Entry 3CC7 (X-ray diffraction, 2.70 A resolution); this record covers chains 1 and 0 of the 31 polymer chains in the assembly.

Chain 1:
Molecule: 50S ribosomal protein L37e
Organism: Haloarcula marismortui
UniProt: P32410 (RL37_HALMA); residues 0-56 here correspond to UniProt positions 1-57 (UniProt number = residue number + 1)
Sequence (57 residues; each row starts with the number of its first residue; numbering starts at 0):
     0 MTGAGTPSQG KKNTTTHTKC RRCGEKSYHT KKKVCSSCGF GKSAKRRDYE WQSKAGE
Not modelled in the structure: 0
Bound ions: Sr2+ site 1: Lys10, Asn12 (shared with U862(0) of chain 0); Cd2+: Cys19, Cys22, Cys34, Cys37; Sr2+ site 2: Gly40 (shared with U1463(0) of chain 0); Sr2+ site 3 near Asp47 (its only coordinating residue here)

Chain 0:
Molecule: 23S ribosomal RNA
Organism: Haloarcula marismortui
Notes: engineered mutation(s): G2099A, C2487U
Sequence (2923 nucleotides; row label = number of the first residue in the row):
     1 GUUGGCUACU AUGCCAGCUG GUGGAUUGCU CGGCUCAGGC GCUGAUGAAG GACGUGCCAA
    61 GCUGCGAUAA GCUGUGGGGA GCCGCACGGA GGCGAAGAAC CACAGAUUUC CGAAUGAGAA
   121 UCUCUCUAAC AAUUGCUUCG CGCAAUGAGG AACCCCGAGA ACUGAAACAU CUCAGUAUCG
   181 GGAGGAACAG AAAACGCAAC GUGAUGUCGU UAGUAACCGC GAGUGAACGC GAUACAGCCC
   241 AAACCGAAGC CCUCACGGGC AAUGUGGUGU CAGGGCUACC UCUCAUCAGC CGACCGUCUU
   301 CACGAAGUCU CUUGGAAUAG AGCGUGAUAC AGGGUGACAA CCCCGUACUG AAGACCAGUA
   361 CGCUGUGCGG UAGUGCCAGA GUAGCGGGGG UUGGAUAUCC CUCGCGAAUA ACGCAGGCAU
   421 CGACUGCGAA GGCUAAACAC AACCUGAGAC CGAUAGUGAA CAAGUAGUGU GAACGAACGC
   481 UGCAAAGUAC CCUCAGAAGG GAGGCGAAAU AGAGCAUGAA AUCAGUUGGC GAUCGAGCGA
   541 CAGGGCAUAC AAGGUCCCUU GACGAAUGAC CGAGACGCGA GUCUCCAGUA AGACUCACGG
   601 GAAGCCGAUG UUCUGUCGUA CGUUUUGAAA AACGAGCCAG GGAGUGUGUC UGUAUGGCAA
   661 GUCUAACCGG AGUAUCCGGG GAGGCACAGG GAAACCGACA UGGCCGCAGG GCUUUGCCCG
   721 AGGGCCGCCG UCUUCAAGGG CGGGGAGCCA UGUGGACACG ACCCGAAUCC GGACGAUCUA
   781 CGCAUGGACA AGAUGAAGCG UGCCGAAAGG CACGUGGAAG UCUGUUAGAG UUGGUGUCCU
   841 ACAAUACCCU CUCGUGAUCU AUGUGUAGGG GUGAAAGGCC CAUCGAGUCC GGCAACAGCU
   901 GGUUCCAAUC GAAACAUGUC GAAGCAUGAC CUCCGCCGAG GUAGUCUGUG AGGUAGAGCG
   961 ACCGAUUGGU GUGUCCGCCU CCGAGAGGAG UCGGCACACC UGUCAAACUC CAAACUUACA
  1021 GACGCUGUUU GACGCGGGGA UUCCGGUGCG CGGGGUAAGC CUGUGUACCA GGAGGGGAAC
  1081 AACCCAGAGA UAGGUUAAGG UCCCCAAGUG UGGAUUAAGU GUAAUCCUCU GAAGGUGGUC
  1141 UCGAGCCCUA GACAGCCGGG AGGUGAGCUU AGAAGCAGCU ACCCUCUAAG AAAAGCGUAA
  1201 CAGCUUACCG GCCGAGGUUU GAGGCGCCCA AAAUGAUCGG GACUCAAAUC CACCACCGAG
  1261 ACCUGUCCGU ACCACUCAUA CUGGUAAUCG AGUAGAUUGG CGCUCUAAUU GGAUGGAAGC
  1321 AGGGGCGAGA GCUCCUGUGG ACCGAUUAGU GACGAAAAUC CUGGCCAUAG UAGCAGCGAU
  1381 AGUCGGGUGA GAACCCCGAC GGCCUAAUGG AUAAGGGUUC CUCAGCACUG CUGAUCAGCU
  1441 GAGGGUUAGC CGGUCCUAAG UCUCACCGCA ACUCGACUGA GACGAAAUGG GAAACAGGUU
  1501 AAUAUUCCUG UGCCAUCAUG CAGUGAAAGU UGACGCCCUG GGGUCGAUCA CGCCGGGCAU
  1561 UCGCCCGGUC GAACCGUCCA ACUCCGUGGA AGCCGUAAUG GCAGGAAGCG GACGAACGGC
  1621 GGCAUAGGGA AACGUGAUUC AACCUGGGGC CCAUGAAAAG ACGAGCAUGA UGUCCGUACC
  1681 GAGAACCGAC ACAGGUGUCC AUGGCGGCGA AAGCCAAGGC CUGUCGGGAG CAACCAACGU
  1741 UAGGGAAUUC GGCAAGUUAG UCCCGUACCU UCGGAAGAAG GGAUGCCUGC UCCGGAACGG
  1801 AGCAGGUCGC AGUGACUCGG AAGCUCGGAC UGUCUAGUAA CAACAUAGGU GACCGCAAAU
  1861 CCGCAAGGAC UCGUACGGUC ACUGAAUCCU GCCCAGUGCA GGUAUCUGAA CACCUCGUAC
  1921 AAGAGGACGA AGGACCUGUC AACGGCGGGG GUAACUAUGA CCCUCUUAAG GUAGCGUAGU
  1981 ACCUUGCCGC AUCAGUAGCG GCUUGCAUGA AUGGAUUAAC CAGAGCUUCA CUGUCCCAAC
  2041 GUUGGGCCCG GUGAACUGUA CAUUCCAGUG CGGAGUCUGG AGACACCCAG GGGGAAGCAA
  2101 AGACCCUAUG GAGCUUUACU GCAGGCUGUC GCUGAGACGU GGUCGCCGAU GUGCAGCAUA
  2161 GGUAGGAGUC GUUACAGAGG UACCCGCGCU AGCGGGCCAC CCAGACAACA GUGAAAUACU
  2221 ACCCGUCGGU GACUGCGACU CUCACUCCGG GAGGAGGACA CCGAUAGCCG GGCAGUUUGA
  2281 CUGGGGCGGU ACGCGCUCGA AAAGAUAUCG AGCGCGCCCU AUGGUCAUCU CAGCCGGGAC
  2341 AGAGACCCGG CGAAGAGUGC AAGAGCAAAA GAUGACUUGA CAGUGUUCUU CCCAACGAGG
  2401 AACGCUGACG CGAAAGCGUG GUCUAGCGAA CCAAUUAGCC UGCUUGAUGC GGGCAAUUGA
  2461 UGACAGAAAA GCUACCCUAG GGAUAAUAGA GUCGUCACUC GCAAGAGCAC AUAUCGACCG
  2521 AGUGGCUUGC UACCUCGAUG UCGGUUCCCU CCAUCCUGCC CGUGCAGAAG CGGGCAAGGG
  2581 UGAGGUUGUU CGCCUAUUAA AGGAGGUCGU GAGCUGGGUU UAGACCGUCG UGAGACAGGU
  2641 CGGCUGCUAU CUACUGGGUG UGUAAUGGUG UCUGACAAGA ACGACCGUAU AGUACGAGAG
  2701 GAACUACGGU UGGUGGCCAC UGGUGUACCG GUUGUUCGAG AGAGCACGUG CCGGGUAGCC
  2761 ACGCCACACG GGGUAAGAGC UGAACGCAUC UAAGCUCGAA ACCCACUUGG AAAAGAGACA
  2821 CCGCCGAGGU CCCGCGUACA AGACGCGGUC GAUAGACUCG GGGUGUGCGC GUCGAGGUAA
  2881 CGAGACGUUA AGCCCACGAG CACUAACAGA CCAAAGCCAU CAU
Not modelled in the structure: 1-9, 126-127, 715, 971-998, 1560, 1952-1963, 2137-2236, 2339-2343, 2665-2666, 2915-2923
Modified residues: 1MA (6-hydro-1-methyladenosine-5'-monophosphate) at position 628, OMU (o2'-methyluridine 5'-monophosphate) at position 2587, OMG (o2'-methylguanosine-5'-monophosphate) at position 2588, UR3 (3-methyluridine-5'-monophoshate) at position 2619, PSU (pseudouridine-5'-monophosphate) at position 2621
Bound ions: Mg2+ site 1 near G28 (its only coordinating residue here); Na+ site 1: C40, G41, C443; Na+ site 2: G56, A59, G61; Sr2+ site 1: C85, A86 (shared with 1 residue of chain T); Na+ site 3 near U108 (its only coordinating residue here); Mg2+ site 2 near U115 (its only coordinating residue here); Na+ site 4: C130, U146; Na+ site 5: C141, G142; Sr2+ site 2: G147, A183 (shared with 1 residue of chain M); Mg2+ site 3: C162, U2276; K+ site 1: C162, U163, U172; Mg2+ site 4: A165, A167, C168; 59 more Na+ sites not listed; 69 more Mg2+ sites not listed; 58 more Sr2+ sites not listed; 1 more K+ sites not listed

Chain 1 / chain 0 interface:
Pairs across the interface (119):
  Thr1(1) - A1836(0)  hydrogen bond to the sugar
  Thr1(1) - G1837(0)  hydrogen bond to the phosphate
  Gly2(1) - U845(0)  sugar contact
  Gly2(1) - A1836(0)  sugar contact
  Gly2(1) - G1837(0)  base contact
  Ala3(1) - A882(0)  sugar contact
  Ala3(1) - A1836(0)  hydrogen bond to the sugar
  Ala3(1) - G1837(0)  hydrogen bond to the base
  Gly4(1) - U845(0)  phosphate contact
  Gly4(1) - A882(0)  base contact
  Gly4(1) - G1837(0)  base contact
  Thr5(1) - A843(0)  sugar contact
  Thr5(1) - U845(0)  hydrogen bond to the phosphate
  Thr5(1) - A882(0)  base contact
  Thr5(1) - G1688(0)  sugar contact
  Thr5(1) - G1694(0)  hydrogen bond to the base
  Pro6(1) - A846(0)  phosphate contact
  Pro6(1) - G1694(0)  sugar contact
  Pro6(1) - G1695(0)  hydrogen bond to the sugar
  Ser7(1) - C778(0)  sugar contact
  Ser7(1) - A1836(0)  base contact
  Gln8(1) - C1687(0)  hydrogen bond to the sugar
  Gln8(1) - G1688(0)  sugar contact
  Gly9(1) - C1687(0)  hydrogen bond to the base
  Gly9(1) - G1694(0)  base contact
  Gly9(1) - G1695(0)  hydrogen bond to the base
  Gly9(1) - U1696(0)  sugar contact
  Lys10(1) - U779(0)  salt bridge to the phosphate
  Lys10(1) - G1695(0)  sugar contact
  Lys11(1) - U777(0)  base contact
  Lys11(1) - C778(0)  sugar contact
  Lys11(1) - C881(0)  hydrogen bond to the base
  Lys11(1) - C1687(0)  sugar contact
  Asn12(1) - U777(0)  hydrogen bond to the base
  Asn12(1) - U862(0)  phosphate contact
  Asn12(1) - A1414(0)  hydrogen bond to the sugar
  Asn12(1) - G1415(0)  sugar contact
  Thr13(1) - U777(0)  hydrogen bond to the base
  Thr14(1) - G1415(0)  hydrogen bond to the phosphate
  Thr15(1) - U470(0)  hydrogen bond to the sugar
  Thr15(1) - U777(0)  base contact
  His16(1) - U470(0)  sugar contact
  His16(1) - G471(0)  hydrogen bond to the sugar
  His16(1) - G775(0)  salt bridge to the phosphate
  Thr17(1) - A120(0)  base contact
  Lys18(1) - A52(0)  sugar contact
  Lys18(1) - A120(0)  hydrogen bond to the sugar
  Lys18(1) - U121(0)  base contact
  Cys19(1) - U121(0)  base contact
  Arg20(1) - C111(0)  hydrogen bond to the sugar
  Arg20(1) - G112(0)  salt bridge to the phosphate
  Arg20(1) - A119(0)  base contact
  Arg20(1) - A120(0)  salt bridge to the phosphate
  Arg20(1) - U121(0)  sugar contact
  Arg21(1) - G50(0)  hydrogen bond to the base
  Arg21(1) - G112(0)  phosphate contact
  Arg21(1) - A113(0)  salt bridge to the phosphate
  Cys22(1) - G51(0)  sugar contact
  Gly23(1) - G51(0)  hydrogen bond to the sugar
  Gly23(1) - U121(0)  base contact
  Lys25(1) - U470(0)  phosphate contact
  Lys25(1) - G471(0)  salt bridge to the phosphate
  Ser26(1) - G471(0)  hydrogen bond to the phosphate
  Ser26(1) - A472(0)  hydrogen bond to the phosphate
  Tyr27(1) - A120(0)  hydrogen bond to the phosphate
  His28(1) - G775(0)  salt bridge to the phosphate
  His28(1) - A776(0)  salt bridge to the phosphate
  Thr29(1) - A120(0)  hydrogen bond to the base
  Lys30(1) - G863(0)  salt bridge to the phosphate
  Lys30(1) - U864(0)  salt bridge to the phosphate
  Lys31(1) - A776(0)  salt bridge to the phosphate
  Lys32(1) - A120(0)  salt bridge to the phosphate
  Ser35(1) - G471(0)  hydrogen bond to the sugar
  Ser35(1) - A472(0)  sugar contact
  Ser35(1) - C774(0)  phosphate contact
  Ser35(1) - G775(0)  phosphate contact
  Ser36(1) - A472(0)  phosphate contact
  Phe39(1) - G112(0)  phosphate contact
  Phe39(1) - A113(0)  phosphate contact
  Lys41(1) - U1473(0)  hydrogen bond to the base
  Lys41(1) - C1474(0)  phosphate contact
  Ser42(1) - U1473(0)  sugar contact
  Ala43(1) - A113(0)  phosphate contact
  Ala43(1) - A114(0)  phosphate contact
  Ala43(1) - A148(0)  phosphate contact
  Lys44(1) - A148(0)  salt bridge to the phosphate
  Lys44(1) - G149(0)  phosphate contact
  Lys44(1) - G181(0)  salt bridge to the phosphate
  Lys44(1) - G182(0)  salt bridge to the phosphate
  Lys44(1) - U1473(0)  base contact
  Arg45(1) - G50(0)  sugar contact
  Arg45(1) - G149(0)  hydrogen bond to the phosphate
  Arg46(1) - A472(0)  hydrogen bond to the sugar
  Arg46(1) - A473(0)  salt bridge to the phosphate
  Arg46(1) - A773(0)  hydrogen bond to the sugar
  Arg46(1) - C774(0)  salt bridge to the phosphate
  Tyr48(1) - C179(0)  phosphate contact
  Tyr48(1) - G772(0)  sugar contact
  Tyr48(1) - A773(0)  hydrogen bond to the phosphate
  Glu49(1) - U178(0)  phosphate contact
  Glu49(1) - C179(0)  hydrogen bond to the phosphate
  Trp50(1) - U178(0)  phosphate contact
  Trp50(1) - A472(0)  sugar contact
  Trp50(1) - G771(0)  base contact
  Trp50(1) - G772(0)  hydrogen bond to the sugar
  Trp50(1) - A773(0)  sugar contact
  Trp50(1) - C890(0)  hydrogen bond to the sugar
  Trp50(1) - G891(0)  sugar contact
  Gln51(1) - A473(0)  hydrogen bond to the phosphate
  Ser52(1) - G891(0)  sugar contact
  Lys53(1) - G891(0)  salt bridge to the phosphate
  Lys53(1) - G892(0)  salt bridge to the phosphate
  Lys53(1) - C893(0)  phosphate contact
  Lys53(1) - A894(0)  salt bridge to the phosphate
  Ala54(1) - A177(0)  phosphate contact
  Ala54(1) - U178(0)  phosphate contact
  Ala54(1) - G891(0)  phosphate contact
  Ala54(1) - G892(0)  hydrogen bond to the phosphate
  Glu56(1) - A152(0)  phosphate contact
Other interface residues (no listed pair), chain 0 (59 interface residues in all): A49, A844, U883, A1413

Summary:
The interface between chain 1 and chain 0 involves 48 residues on one side and 59 on the other; the contacts
include 36 hydrogen bonds and 20 salt bridges. Polar contacts include Ala3(1)-G1837(0), Thr5(1)-G1694(0) and
Gly9(1)-C1687(0). G147(0) and A183(0) coordinate Sr2+ site 2.
Chain 1 is 50S ribosomal protein L37e and chain 0 is 23S ribosomal RNA, both from Haloarcula marismortui; the
structure, Structure of Anisomycin resistant 50S Ribosomal Subunit: 23S rRNA mutation C2487U, was determined
by X-ray diffraction together with 3CC2, 3CC4, 3CCE, 3CCJ, 3CCL, 3CCM and 6 further entries from the same
study.
